8WHX - chains 8 and A of the 50 polymer chains in the assembly; structure by electron microscopy, 2.80 A resolution.

[Chain 8]
Molecule: 50S ribosomal protein L35
Organism: Mycolicibacterium smegmatis MC2 155
Reference sequence: A0QYU7 (RL35_MYCS2); residues 1-64 here = UniProt positions 1-64
Amino-acid sequence (64 residues; row label = number of the first residue in the row):
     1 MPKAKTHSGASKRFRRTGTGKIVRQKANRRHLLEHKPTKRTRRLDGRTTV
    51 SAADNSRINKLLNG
Disordered / not traced: 1

[Chain A]
Molecule: 23S rRNA
Organism: Mycolicibacterium smegmatis MC2 155
Sequence (3119 nucleotides; numbered 2 to 3120; the number before each row is that of its first residue):
     2 AAGUGUUUAAGGGCGCAUGGUGGAUGCCUUGGCACUGGGAGCCGAUGAAG
    52 GACGUAGGAGGCUGCGAUAAGCCUCGGGGAGCUGUCAACCGAGCGUUGAU
   102 CCGAGGAUGUCCGAAUGGGGAAACCCGGCACGAGUGAUGUCGUGUCACCA
   152 GGCGCUGAAUAUAUAGGCGUCUGGGGGGAACGCGGGGAAGUGAAACAUCU
   202 CAGUACCCGUAGGAAGAGAAAACAAAAUGUGAUUCCGUGAGUAGUGGCGA
   252 GCGAAAGCGGAGGAUGGCUAAACCGUAUGCAUGUGAUACCGGGUAGGGGU
   302 UGUGUGUGCGGGGUUGUGGGACCUAUCUUUCCGGCUCUACCUGGCUGGAG
   352 GGCAGUGAGAAAAUGUUGUGGUUAGCGGAAAUGGCUUGGGAUGGCCUGCC
   402 GUAGACGGUGAGAGCCCGGUACGUGAAAACCCGACGUCUGUCUUGAUGGU
   452 GUUCCCGAGUAGCAGCGGGCCCGUGGAAUCUGCUGUGAAUCUGCCGGGAC
   502 CACCCGGUAAGCCUGAAUACUUCCCAGUGACCGAUAGCGGAUUAGUACCG
   552 UGAGGGAAUGGUGAAAAGUACCCCGGGAGGGGAGUGAAAGAGUACCUGAA
   602 ACCGUGCGCUUACAAUCCGUCAGAGCCCUCGACGUGUCGUGGGGUGAUGG
   652 CGUGCCUUUUGAAGAAUGAGCCUGCGAGUCAGGGACAUGUCGCGAGGUUA
   702 ACCCGGGUGGGGUAGCCGCAGCGAAAGCGAGUCUGAAUAGGGCGUAUCCA
   752 CACAAGAGUGUGUGGUGUAGUGGUGUGUUCUGGACCCGAAGCGGAGUGAU
   802 CUACCCAUGGCCAGGGUGAAGCGCGGGUAAGACCGCGUGGAGGCCCGAAC
   852 CCACUUAGGUUGAAGACUGAGGGGAUGAGCUGUGGGUAGGGGUGAAAGGC
   902 CAAUCAAACUCCGUGAUAGCUGGUUCUCCCCGAAAUGCAUUUAGGUGCAG
   952 CGUCGCAUGUUUCUUGCCGGAGGUAGAGCUACUGGAUGGCCGAUGGGCCC
  1002 CACAGGGUUACUGACGUCAGCCAAACUCCGAAUGCCGGUAAGUCCAAGAG
  1052 UGCGGCAGUGAGACGGCGGGGGAUAAGCUCCGUGCGUCGAGAGGGAAACA
  1102 GCCCAGAUCGCCGGCUAAGGCCCCUAAGCGUGUGCUAAGUGGAAAAGGAU
  1152 GUGCAGUCGCGAAGACAACCAGGAGGUUGGCUUAGAAGCAGCCACCCUUG
  1202 AAAGAGUGCGUAAUAGCUCACUGGUCAAGUGAUUGUGCGCCGAUAAUGUA
  1252 GCGGGGCUCAAGCACACCGCCGAAGCCGCGGCAGCCAACGUGUUGGCUGG
  1302 GUAGGGGAGCGUCCUGCAUCCGGUGAAGCCGCCGAGUGAUCGAGUGGUGG
  1352 AGGGUGUGGGAGUGAGAAUGCAGGCAUGAGUAGCGAUUAGGCAAGUGAGA
  1402 ACCUUGCCCGCCGAAAGACCAAGGGUUCCUGGGCCAGGCCAGUCCGCCCA
  1452 GGGUGAGUCGGGACCUAAGGCGAGGCCGACAGGCGUAGUCGAUGGACAAC
  1502 GGGUUGAUAUUCCCGUACCCGUGUAUGUGCGUCCAUGAUGAAUCAGCGGU
  1552 ACUAACCAUCCAAAACCACCGUGACCGCACCUUUCGGGGUGUGGCGUUGG
  1602 UGGGGCUGCAUGGGACCUUCGUUGGUAGUAGUCAAGCGAUGGGGUGACGC
  1652 AGGAAGGUAGCCGUACCGGUCAGUGGUAAUACCGGGGUAAGCCUGUAGGG
  1702 AGUCAGAUAGGUAAAUCCGUCUGGCAUAUAUCCUGAGAGGUGAUGCAUAG
  1752 CCGAGUGAGGCGAAUUCGGUGAUCCUAUGCUGCCGAGAAAAGCCUCUAGC
  1802 GAGGACAUACACGGCCCGUACCCCAAACCAACACAGGUGGUCAGGUAGAG
  1852 AAUACUAAGGCGUACGAGUGAACUAUGGUUAAGGAACUCGGCAAAAUGCC
  1902 CCCGUAACUUCGGGAGAAGGGGGACCCACAUGGCGUGUAAGCCUUUACGG
  1952 CCCAAGCGUGAGUGGGUGGCACAAACCAGUGAGAAGCGACUGUUUACUAA
  2002 AAACACAGGUCCGUGCGAAGUCGCAAGACGAUGUAUACGGACUGACGCCU
  2052 GCCCGGUGCUGGAAGGUUAAGAGGACCCGUUAACUCCCUUUGGGGGUGAA
  2102 GCGGAGAAUUUAAGCCCCAGUAAACGGCGGUGGUAACUAUAACCAUCCUA
  2152 AGGUAGCGAAAUUCCUUGUCGGGUAAGUUCCGACCUGCACGAAUGGCGUA
  2202 ACGACUUCUCAACUGUCUCAACCAUAGACUCGGCGAAAUUGCACUACGAG
  2252 UAAAGAUGCUCGUUACGCGCGGCAGGACGAAAAGACCCCGGGACCUUCAC
  2302 UACAACUUGGUAUUGGUGCUCGAUACGGUUUGUGUAGGAUAGGUGGGAGA
  2352 CUGUGAAGCUCACACGCCAGUGUGGGUGGAGUCGUUGUUGAAAUACCACU
  2402 CUGAUCGUAUUGGGCCUCUAACCUCGGACCGUAUAUCCGGUUCAGGGACA
  2452 GUGCCUGGUGGGUAGUUUAACUGGGGCGGUUGCCUCCUAAAAUGUAACGG
  2502 AGGCGCCCAAAGGUUCCCUCAACCUGGACGGCAAUCAGGUGUUGAGUGUA
  2552 AGUGCACAAGGGAGCUUGACUGCGAGACGGACAUGUCGAGCAGGGACGAA
  2602 AGUCGGGACUAGUGAUCCGGCACCUCUGAGUGGAAGGGGUGUCGCUCAAC
  2652 GGAUAAAAGGUACCCCGGGGAUAACAGGCUGAUCUUCCCCAAGAGUCCAU
  2702 AUCGACGGGAUGGUUUGGCACCUCGAUGUCGGCUCGUCGCAUCCUGGGGC
  2752 UGGAGCAGGUCCCAAGGGUUGGGCUGUUCGCCCAUUAAAGCGGCACGCGA
  2802 GCUGGGUUUAGAACGUCGUGAGACAGUUCGGUCUCUAUCCGCCGCGCGCG
  2852 UCAGAAGCUUGAGGAAACCUGUCCCUAGUACGAGAGGACCGGGACGGACG
  2902 AACCUCUGGUAUACCAGUUGUCCCACCAGGGGCACGGCUGGAUAGCCACG
  2952 UUCGGACAGGAUAACCGCUGAAAGCAUCUAAGCGGGAAACCUCUUCCAAG
  3002 ACCAGGCUUCUCACCCUCUAGGAGGGAUAAGGCCCCCCGCAGACCACGGG
  3052 AUUGAUAGACCAGACCUGGAAGCCUAGUAAUAGGUGCAGGGAACUGGCAC
  3102 UAACCGGCCGAAAACUUAC
Disordered / not traced: 1171-1222, 1563-1604, 2697-2701

[How chain 8 and chain A interact]
Residue-residue contacts (90):
  Pro2(8) - A682(A)  base contact
  Pro2(8) - G683(A)  hydrogen bond to the base
  Pro2(8) - G685(A)  sugar contact
  Pro2(8) - U782(A)  base contact
  Lys3(8) - A241(A)  hydrogen bond to the phosphate
  Lys3(8) - G242(A)  salt bridge to the phosphate
  Lys3(8) - G685(A)  sugar contact
  Ala4(8) - G242(A)  base contact
  Ala4(8) - G685(A)  hydrogen bond to the sugar
  Lys5(8) - G242(A)  base contact
  Lys5(8) - C253(A)  salt bridge to the phosphate
  Lys5(8) - G254(A)  salt bridge to the phosphate
  Thr6(8) - G242(A)  sugar contact
  Thr6(8) - U243(A)  hydrogen bond to the phosphate
  His7(8) - A251(A)  salt bridge to the phosphate
  Ser8(8) - G247(A)  base contact
  Ser8(8) - G252(A)  hydrogen bond to the base
  Ser8(8) - C253(A)  base contact
  Lys12(8) - U246(A)  hydrogen bond to the base
  Lys12(8) - G247(A)  hydrogen bond to the base
  Lys12(8) - C249(A)  hydrogen bond to the base
  Arg13(8) - G250(A)  salt bridge to the phosphate
  Arg13(8) - U2617(A)  hydrogen bond to the sugar
  Arg13(8) - C2618(A)  sugar contact
  Arg15(8) - G724(A)  salt bridge to the phosphate
  Arg15(8) - A725(A)  salt bridge to the phosphate
  Thr17(8) - C723(A)  phosphate contact
  Thr17(8) - C744(A)  phosphate contact
  Thr17(8) - G745(A)  phosphate contact
  Gly18(8) - G722(A)  phosphate contact
  Gly18(8) - C723(A)  hydrogen bond to the phosphate
  Gly18(8) - G745(A)  sugar contact
  Thr19(8) - G745(A)  hydrogen bond to the phosphate
  Thr19(8) - U746(A)  phosphate contact
  Lys21(8) - C744(A)  phosphate contact
  Lys21(8) - G745(A)  salt bridge to the phosphate
  Arg24(8) - A2584(A)  salt bridge to the phosphate
  Arg24(8) - U2585(A)  salt bridge to the phosphate
  Lys26(8) - U2585(A)  phosphate contact
  Ala27(8) - U2585(A)  hydrogen bond to the phosphate
  Ala27(8) - A2616(A)  phosphate contact
  Ala27(8) - U2617(A)  phosphate contact
  Asn28(8) - U2585(A)  hydrogen bond to the phosphate
  Asn28(8) - G2586(A)  hydrogen bond to the phosphate
  Asn28(8) - A2616(A)  hydrogen bond to the phosphate
  Asn28(8) - U2617(A)  hydrogen bond to the phosphate
  Arg29(8) - U2617(A)  phosphate contact
  Arg29(8) - G2642(A)  salt bridge to the phosphate
  Arg30(8) - U2617(A)  phosphate contact
  Arg30(8) - C2618(A)  salt bridge to the phosphate
  Arg30(8) - U2643(A)  base contact
  Arg30(8) - C2644(A)  base contact
  His31(8) - A2616(A)  salt bridge to the phosphate
  His31(8) - C2644(A)  base contact
  His31(8) - G2645(A)  hydrogen bond to the base
  His31(8) - C2646(A)  hydrogen bond to the base
  Leu32(8) - G2615(A)  sugar contact
  Leu32(8) - A2616(A)  phosphate contact
  Leu32(8) - C2644(A)  hydrogen bond to the phosphate
  Leu33(8) - U2643(A)  phosphate contact
  Leu33(8) - C2644(A)  hydrogen bond to the phosphate
  Glu34(8) - C2644(A)  hydrogen bond to the phosphate
  His35(8) - U2614(A)  phosphate contact
  His35(8) - G2615(A)  salt bridge to the phosphate
  Lys36(8) - G2615(A)  phosphate contact
  Thr38(8) - U2572(A)  hydrogen bond to the phosphate
  Thr38(8) - G2573(A)  phosphate contact
  Lys39(8) - C2588(A)  salt bridge to the phosphate
  Lys39(8) - G2607(A)  salt bridge to the phosphate
  Arg40(8) - G2586(A)  salt bridge to the phosphate
  Arg40(8) - U2587(A)  salt bridge to the phosphate
  Arg42(8) - C2574(A)  base contact
  Arg42(8) - G2575(A)  base contact
  Arg42(8) - G2606(A)  base contact
  Arg43(8) - G2586(A)  salt bridge to the phosphate
  Arg43(8) - U2587(A)  salt bridge to the phosphate
  Leu44(8) - G2586(A)  phosphate contact
  Arg47(8) - G724(A)  salt bridge to the phosphate
  Arg47(8) - A725(A)  salt bridge to the phosphate
  Ser51(8) - C2583(A)  hydrogen bond to the phosphate
  Ser51(8) - A2584(A)  phosphate contact
  Ala53(8) - C949(A)  phosphate contact
  Ala53(8) - A950(A)  phosphate contact
  Ala53(8) - A2582(A)  sugar contact
  Asp54(8) - C2583(A)  hydrogen bond to the sugar
  Asn55(8) - G1055(A)  phosphate contact
  Arg57(8) - G948(A)  hydrogen bond to the sugar
  Arg57(8) - C949(A)  phosphate contact
  Asn63(8) - A686(A)  sugar contact
  Asn63(8) - C687(A)  phosphate contact
Other interface residues (no listed pair), chain 8 (43 interface residues in all): Gly9, Pro37, Ala52, Asn59
Other interface residues (no listed pair), chain A (54 interface residues in all): G245, C1054, G2589

[In short]
The interface between chain 8 and chain A involves 43 residues on one side and 54 on the other; the contacts
include 25 hydrogen bonds and 22 salt bridges. Among the polar pairs are Pro2(8)-G683(A), Ser8(8)-G252(A) and
Lys12(8)-U246(A).
Chain 8 is 50S ribosomal protein L35 and chain A is 23S rRNA, both from Mycolicibacterium smegmatis MC2 155;
the structure, Cryo- EM structure of Mycobacterium smegmatis 70S ribosome and RafH, was determined by electron
microscopy (same publication as 8WHY, 8WI7, 8WI8, 8WI9, 8WIB, 8WIC, 8WID and 8WIF).
